PDB entry 9HJT | electron microscopy, 3.26 A resolution | chains G and H of the 7 polymer chains in the assembly

== Chain G ==
Name: Selenide, water dikinase 1
Source organism: Homo sapiens
Notes: EC 2.7.9.3
UniProt: P49903 (SPS1_HUMAN); residue numbers follow UniProt; this construct covers 1-392
Sequence (392 residues; row label = number of the first residue in the row):
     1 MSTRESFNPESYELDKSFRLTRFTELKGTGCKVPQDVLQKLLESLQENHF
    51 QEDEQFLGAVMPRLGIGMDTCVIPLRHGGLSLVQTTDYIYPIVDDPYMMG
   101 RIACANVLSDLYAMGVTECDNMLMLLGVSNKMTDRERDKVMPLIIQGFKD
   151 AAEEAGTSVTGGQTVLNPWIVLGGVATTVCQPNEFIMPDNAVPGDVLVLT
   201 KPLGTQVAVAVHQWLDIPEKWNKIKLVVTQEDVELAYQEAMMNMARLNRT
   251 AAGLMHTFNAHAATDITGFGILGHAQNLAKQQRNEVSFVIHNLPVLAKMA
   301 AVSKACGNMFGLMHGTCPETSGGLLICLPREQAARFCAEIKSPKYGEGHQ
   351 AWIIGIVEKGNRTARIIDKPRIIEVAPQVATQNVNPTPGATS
Unresolved in the structure: 380-392
Curated features (UniProtKB/Swiss-Prot):
  - active site: Cys-31
  - binding site (ATP): Lys-32, Gly-67 to Asp-69, Asp-87, Asp-110, Gly-161 to Thr-164
  - binding site (Mg(2+)): Asp-69, Asp-110, Asp-265
  - site: Lys-32 (Important for catalytic activity)
  - modified residue: Ser-2 (N-acetylserine)
  - mutagenesis: Thr-85 (T85A: Strongly reduced ADP hydrolysis), Gly-268 (G268C: No change in ATP-binding), Gly-270 (G270R: No change in ATP-binding), Gly-273 (G273A/D/V: Loss of ATP-binding), His-274 (H274N: Reduced ATP-binding; H274Y: Increased ATP-binding)

== Chain H ==
Name: Transcriptional regulator QRICH1
Source organism: Homo sapiens
UniProt: Q2TAL8 (QRIC1_HUMAN); residue numbers follow UniProt; this construct covers 1-776
Sequence (776 residues; row label = number of the first residue in the row):
     1 MNNSLENTISFEEYIRVKARSVPQHRMKEFLDSLASKGPEALQEFQQTAT
    51 TTMVYQQGGNCIYTDSTEVAGSLLELACPVTTSVQPQTQQEQQIQVQQPQ
   101 QVQVQVQVQQSPQQVSAQLSPQLTVHQPTEQPIQVQVQIQGQAPQSAAPS
   151 IQTPSLQSPSPSQLQAAQIQVQHVQAAQQIQAAEIPEEHIPHQQIQAQLV
   201 AGQSLAGGQQIQIQTVGALSPPPSQQGSPREGERRVGTASVLQPVKKRKV
   251 DMPITVSYAISGQPVATVLAIPQGQQQSYVSLRPDLLTVDSAHLYSATGT
   301 ITSPTGETWTIPVYSAQPRGDPQQQSITHIAIPQEAYNAVHVSGSPTALA
   351 AVKLEDDKEKMVGTTSVVKNSHEEVVQTLANSLFPAQFMNGNIHIPVAVQ
   401 AVAGTYQNTAQTVHIWDPQQQPQQQTPQEQTPPPQQQQQQLQVTCSAQTV
   451 QVAEVEPQSQPQPSPELLLPNSLKPEEGLEVWKNWAQTKNAELEKDAQNR
   501 LAPIGRRQLLRFQEDLISSAVAELNYGLCLMTREARNGEGEPYDPDVLYY
   551 IFLCIQKYLFENGRVDDIFSDLYYVRFTEWLHEVLKDVQPRVTPLGYVLP
   601 SHVTEEMLWECKQLGAHSPSTLLTTLMFFNTKYFLLKTVDQHMKLAFSKV
   651 LRQTKKNPSNPKDKSTSIRYLKALGIHQTGQKVTDDMYAEQTENPENPLR
   701 CPIKLYDFYLFKCPQSVKGRNDTFYLTPEPVVAPNSPIWYSVQPISREQM
   751 GQMLTRILVIREIQEAIAVANASTMH
Unresolved in the structure: 1-470, 774-776
Curated features (UniProtKB/Swiss-Prot):
  - modified residue: Met-1 (N-acetylmethionine), Ser-345 (Phosphoserine), Ser-464 (Phosphoserine)
  - cross-link (Glycyl lysine isopeptide (Lys-Gly)): Lys-353 (interchain with G-Cter in SUMO2), Lys-358 (interchain with G-Cter in SUMO2)
  - natural variant: Arg-511 to His-776 (deletion: In VERBRAS; uncertain significance), Arg-536 to His-776 (deletion: In VERBRAS; uncertain significance), Arg-652 to His-776 (deletion: In VERBRAS; uncertain significance), Ser-736 (S736N: In VERBRAS; uncertain significance)

== Chain G / chain H interface ==
Pairs across the interface (51; chain G residue first):
  Phe-50(G) / Arg-507(H)
  Phe-56(G) / Leu-510(H)  hydrophobic
  Phe-56(G) / Ala-522(H)
  Phe-56(G) / Glu-523(H)
  Phe-56(G) / Tyr-526(H)  hydrophobic
  Leu-57(G) / Tyr-526(H)
  Leu-57(G) / Arg-576(H)  hydrogen bond (backbone-side chain)
  Gly-58(G) / Arg-576(H)
  Ala-59(G) / Asn-525(H)
  Ala-59(G) / Tyr-573(H)
  Val-60(G) / Ala-522(H)  hydrophobic
  Met-61(G) / Val-521(H)  hydrophobic
  Met-61(G) / Tyr-573(H)  hydrophobic
  Arg-63(G) / Ile-504(H)
  Arg-63(G) / Gly-505(H)
  Ile-73(G) / Gly-505(H)
  Pro-74(G) / Pro-503(H)
  Pro-74(G) / Ile-504(H)
  Pro-74(G) / Gly-505(H)  hydrogen bond (backbone-backbone)
  Arg-76(G) / Ile-504(H)
  Arg-76(G) / Gln-508(H)
  Arg-76(G) / Gln-513(H)
  Arg-76(G) / Ser-518(H)  hydrogen bond (side chain-backbone)
  Arg-76(G) / Ser-519(H)
  Arg-76(G) / Ala-520(H)
  Arg-76(G) / Glu-523(H)  salt bridge
  Gln-181(G) / Val-565(H)
  Pro-182(G) / Val-565(H)
  Asn-183(G) / Val-565(H)
  Ile-186(G) / Val-731(H)  hydrophobic
  Asn-190(G) / Pro-730(H)
  Met-255(G) / Val-731(H)
  His-256(G) / Val-731(H)
  His-256(G) / Val-732(H)
  His-256(G) / Ala-733(H)
  His-256(G) / Ser-736(H)  hydrogen bond (backbone-side chain)
  Thr-257(G) / Ala-733(H)
  Thr-257(G) / Asn-735(H)
  Thr-257(G) / Ser-736(H)  hydrogen bond (backbone-side chain)
  Thr-257(G) / Pro-737(H)
  Phe-258(G) / Pro-737(H)  hydrophobic
  Asn-259(G) / Glu-729(H)
  Asn-259(G) / Val-731(H)  hydrogen bond (side chain-backbone)
  Asn-259(G) / Ile-738(H)  hydrogen bond (side chain-backbone)
  Ala-260(G) / Val-731(H)
  His-261(G) / Glu-729(H)  salt bridge
  Arg-283(G) / Leu-572(H)
  Glu-331(G) / Pro-714(H)
  Glu-331(G) / Ser-716(H)  hydrogen bond
  Gln-332(G) / Ile-738(H)
  Arg-335(G) / Pro-737(H)
Also at the interface, not in a pair above, chain G (33 interface residues in all): Asp-53, Leu-75, His-77, Gly-78, Gly-79, Pro-329
Also at the interface, not in a pair above, chain H (38 interface residues in all): Leu-501, Ala-502, Arg-506, Ile-517, Arg-564, Val-575, Gln-715, Trp-739

== Summary ==
33 residues of chain G face 38 of chain H across their interface, with 8 hydrogen bonds and 2 salt bridges.
Among the polar pairs are Arg-76(G)/Glu-523(H), His-261(G)/Glu-729(H) and Leu-57(G)/Arg-576(H).
Here chain G is Selenide, water dikinase 1 and chain H is Transcriptional regulator QRICH1, both from Homo
sapiens. Entry 9HJT (Structure of Zincore (SEPHS1:QRICH1) binding to ZFP91 on DNA) was determined by electron
microscopy, deposited together with 9HJU.
